PDB entry 8R8U | electron microscopy, 3.10 A resolution | chains A and B of the 4 polymer chains in the assembly

[Chain A (and B)]
Name: Protein-arginine deiminase type-4
Organism: Homo sapiens
Notes: chain B of this document is another copy of the same molecule, construct and numbering; everything in this record applies to it too
UniProtKB: Q9UM07 (PADI4_HUMAN); residue numbers follow UniProt; this construct covers 1-663
Amino-acid sequence (670 residues; row label = number of the first residue in the row; numbers below 1 keep their minus sign (Gly-6 is residue -6)):
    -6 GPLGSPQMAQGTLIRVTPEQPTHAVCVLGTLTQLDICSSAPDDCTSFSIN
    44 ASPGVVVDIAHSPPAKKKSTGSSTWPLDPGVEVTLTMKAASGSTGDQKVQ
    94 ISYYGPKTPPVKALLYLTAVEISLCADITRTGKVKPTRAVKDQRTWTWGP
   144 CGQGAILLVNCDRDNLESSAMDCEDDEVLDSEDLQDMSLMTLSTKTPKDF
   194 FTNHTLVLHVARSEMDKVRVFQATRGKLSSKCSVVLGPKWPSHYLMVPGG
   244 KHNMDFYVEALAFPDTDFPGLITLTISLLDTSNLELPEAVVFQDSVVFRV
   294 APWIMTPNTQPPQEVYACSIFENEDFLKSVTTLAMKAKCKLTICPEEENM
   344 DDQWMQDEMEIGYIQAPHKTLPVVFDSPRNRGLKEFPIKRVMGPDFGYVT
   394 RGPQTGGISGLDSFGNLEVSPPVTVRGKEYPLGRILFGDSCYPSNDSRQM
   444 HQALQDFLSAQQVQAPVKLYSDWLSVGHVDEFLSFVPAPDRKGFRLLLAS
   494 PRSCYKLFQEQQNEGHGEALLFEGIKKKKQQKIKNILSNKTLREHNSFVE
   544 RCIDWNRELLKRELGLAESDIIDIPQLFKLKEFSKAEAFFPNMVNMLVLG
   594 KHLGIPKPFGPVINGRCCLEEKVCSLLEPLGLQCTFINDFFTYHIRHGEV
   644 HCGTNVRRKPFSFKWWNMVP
Unresolved in the structure: -6 to 3, 54-65, 98-102, 128-136, 218-223
Differences from the reference sequence: expression tag (-6 to 0); conflict Asp35 (Glu in Q9UM07), Ser55 (Gly in Q9UM07), Ala82 (Val in Q9UM07), Ala112 (Gly in Q9UM07)
Ion coordination: Ca2+ site 1: Asn153, Asp155, Asp157, Asp165, Asp176, Asp179; Ca2+ site 2: Asp155, Asp157, Asp179, Asp388; Ca2+ site 3: Asp165, Asp168, Glu170; Ca2+ site 4: Glu351, Asp369, Ser370, Arg372, Asn373; Ca2+ site 5: Glu353, Phe407, Leu410, Glu411
Curated features (UniProtKB/Swiss-Prot):
  - active site: Asp350, His471, Asp473, Cys645
  - binding site (Ca(2+)): Asn153, Asp155, Asp157, Asp165, Asp168, Glu170, Asp176, Asp179, Gln349, Glu351, Glu353, Asp369, Ser370, Asn373, Asp388, Phe407, Leu410, Glu411
  - binding site (substrate): Arg374, Arg639
  - modified residue (Citrulline): Arg205, Arg212, Arg218, Arg372, Arg374, Arg383
What the authors report for this chain:
  - specificity-determining residues: Asp344, His640 (by similarity / conservation)
  - mutagenesis - C166F, N373A: abolished catalytic activity
  - mutagenesis - E167A, D168A: unchanged catalytic activity
  - specificity-determining residues: Cys166 (proposed by the authors, not directly observed)
  - mutagenesis - D165A (14-fold): decreased catalytic activity on Ca2+

[Interface between chain A and chain B]
Pairs across the interface (70; chain A residue first):
  Gly4(A) - Glu551(B)
  Thr5(A) - Glu551(B)
  Leu6(A) - Glu551(B)
  Arg8(A) - Arg495(B)
  Arg8(A) - Glu543(B)  salt bridge
  Arg8(A) - Asp547(B)  salt bridge
  Arg8(A) - Arg550(B)
  Arg8(A) - Asp566(B)  salt bridge
  Thr10(A) - Arg495(B)
  Gln26(A) - Glu551(B)
  Gln26(A) - Lys554(B)
  His202(A) - Cys434(B)
  His202(A) - Tyr435(B)
  His202(A) - Pro436(B)
  Val203(A) - Pro436(B)
  Arg205(A) - Ser437(B)  hydrogen bond (side chain-backbone)
  Arg205(A) - Gln442(B)
  Pro234(A) - Pro436(B)
  Ser235(A) - Tyr435(B)
  Ser235(A) - Pro436(B)  hydrogen bond (side chain-backbone)
  Tyr237(A) - Tyr435(B)  hydrogen bond
  Leu272(A) - Tyr435(B)  hydrophobic
  Asn276(A) - Glu537(B)  hydrogen bond
  Leu279(A) - Glu537(B)
  Leu279(A) - His538(B)
  Pro280(A) - Phe541(B)
  Pro280(A) - Leu573(B)
  Pro280(A) - Ser577(B)
  Glu281(A) - Tyr435(B)  hydrogen bond
  Ala282(A) - Phe541(B)  hydrophobic
  Ala282(A) - Arg544(B)
  Val283(A) - Trp548(B)  hydrophobic
  Val284(A) - Trp548(B)
  Gln286(A) - Cys434(B)
  Gln286(A) - Trp548(B)
  Cys434(A) - His202(B)
  Cys434(A) - Gln286(B)
  Tyr435(A) - His202(B)
  Tyr435(A) - Ser235(B)
  Tyr435(A) - Tyr237(B)  hydrogen bond
  Tyr435(A) - Leu272(B)  hydrophobic
  Tyr435(A) - Glu281(B)  hydrogen bond
  Pro436(A) - His202(B)
  Pro436(A) - Val203(B)
  Pro436(A) - Pro234(B)
  Pro436(A) - Ser235(B)  hydrogen bond (backbone-side chain)
  Ser437(A) - Arg205(B)  hydrogen bond (backbone-side chain)
  Gln442(A) - Arg205(B)
  Arg495(A) - Arg8(B)
  Arg495(A) - Thr10(B)
  Glu537(A) - Asn276(B)  hydrogen bond
  Glu537(A) - Leu279(B)
  His538(A) - Leu279(B)
  Phe541(A) - Pro280(B)
  Phe541(A) - Ala282(B)  hydrophobic
  Glu543(A) - Arg8(B)  salt bridge
  Arg544(A) - Ala282(B)
  Asp547(A) - Arg8(B)  salt bridge
  Trp548(A) - Val283(B)  hydrophobic
  Trp548(A) - Val284(B)
  Trp548(A) - Gln286(B)
  Arg550(A) - Arg8(B)
  Glu551(A) - Gly4(B)
  Glu551(A) - Thr5(B)
  Glu551(A) - Leu6(B)
  Glu551(A) - Gln26(B)
  Lys554(A) - Gln26(B)
  Asp566(A) - Arg8(B)  salt bridge
  Leu573(A) - Pro280(B)
  Ser577(A) - Pro280(B)
Interface residues without a listed pair, chain A (53 interface residues in all): Ser31, Ser32, Ala33, Val200, Ser206, Thr259, Glu278, Phe285, Asn438, Ser440, Gln445, Ser493, Lys499
Interface residues without a listed pair, chain B (53 interface residues in all): Ser31, Ser32, Ala33, Val200, Ser206, Thr259, Glu278, Phe285, Asn438, Ser440, Gln445, Ser493, Lys499

[Summary]
The chain A/chain B interface involves 53 residues from each chain; the contacts include 10 hydrogen bonds and
6 salt bridges. Among the polar pairs are Arg8(A)-Glu543(B), Arg8(A)-Asp547(B) and Arg8(A)-Asp566(B). The
paper reports that C166F and N373A of chain A abolish catalytic activity; specificity determinants Asp344(A),
His640(A) and Cys166(A); 5 substitutions were tested in all.
Both chains are Protein-arginine deiminase type-4 (Homo sapiens). Entry 8R8U (Human PADI4 in complex with
cyclic peptide PADI4_3) was determined by electron microscopy, deposited together with 8R8V.
